8XX6 - chains B and S of the 7 polymer chains in the assembly; structure by electron microscopy, 2.99 A resolution.

# Chain B
Name: Guanine nucleotide-binding protein G(I)/G(S)/G(T) subunit beta-1
Source organism: Homo sapiens
UniProtKB: P62873 (GBB1_HUMAN); residue numbers follow UniProt; this construct covers 2-340
Amino-acid sequence (350 residues; numbered -9 to 340; the number before each row is that of its first residue; numbers below 1 keep their minus sign (Met-9 is residue -9)):
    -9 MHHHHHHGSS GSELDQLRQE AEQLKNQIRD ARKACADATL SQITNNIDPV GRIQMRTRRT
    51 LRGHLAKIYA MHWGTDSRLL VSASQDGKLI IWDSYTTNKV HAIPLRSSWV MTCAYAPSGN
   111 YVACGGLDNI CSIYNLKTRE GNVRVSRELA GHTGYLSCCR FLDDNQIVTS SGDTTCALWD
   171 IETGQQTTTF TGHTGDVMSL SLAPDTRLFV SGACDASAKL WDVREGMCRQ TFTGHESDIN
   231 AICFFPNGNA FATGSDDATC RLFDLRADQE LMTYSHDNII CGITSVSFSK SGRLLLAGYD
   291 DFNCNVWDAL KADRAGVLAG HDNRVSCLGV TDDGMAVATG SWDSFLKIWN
Disordered / not traced: -9 to 4
Sequence notes: initiating methionine (-9); expression tag (-8 to 1)
UniProt features mapped onto this chain:
  - modified residue: Ser2 (N-acetylserine), His266 (Phosphohistidine)
  - natural variant: Leu30 (L30F: In MRD42; uncertain significance), Arg52 (R52G: In MRD42), Gly64 (G64V: In MRD42), Asp76 (D76E: In MRD42; D76G: In MRD42), Gly77 (G77S: In MRD42), Lys78 (K78R: In MRD42), Ile80 (I80N: In MRD42; I80T: In MRD42), His91 (H91R: In MRD42; uncertain significance), Ala92 (A92T: In MRD42), Pro94 (P94S: In MRD42), Leu95 (L95P: In MRD42), Arg96 (R96L: In MRD42), 5 further natural variant entries in UniProt
Disulfide bonds: Cys103-Cys114

# Chain S
Name: Antibody fragment ScFv16
Source organism: Mus musculus
Notes: antibody fragment or engineered binder
Amino-acid sequence (248 residues; numbered 1 to 236 plus 14 insertion-coded residues; 2 numbers in that range are skipped by the numbering (no residue carries them; nothing is unmodelled there); the number before each row is that of its first residue; a row labelled like 121A-121N holds insertion residues (121A, then the next letters in order)):
     1 DVQLVESGGG LVQPGGSRKL SCSASGFAFS SFGMHWVRQA PEKGLEWVAY ISSGSGTIYY
    61 ADTVKGRFTI SRDDPKNTLF LQMTSLRSED TAMYYCVRSI YYYGSSPFDF WGQGTTLTVS
   121 S
121A-121N GGGGSGGGGSGGGG
   124 SDIVMTQATS SVPVTPGESV SISCRSSKSL LHSNGNTYLY WFLQRPGQSP QLLIYRMSNL
   184 ASGVPDRFSG SGSGTAFTLT ISRLEAEDVG VYYCMQHLEY PLTFGAGTKL ELK
Disordered / not traced: 121A-121N, 236
Disulfide bonds: Cys22-Cys96, Cys147-Cys217

# Interface between chain B and chain S
Residue-residue contacts - 12 pairs, chain B then chain S:
  Asp66(B) with Tyr103(S), hydrogen bond
  Arg68(B) with Tyr103(S)
  Leu69(B) with Tyr103(S), hydrophobic
  Val90(B) with Tyr102(S), hydrophobic
  Arg129(B) with Val2(S); Arg98(S); Asp109(S), salt bridge
  Glu130(B) with Gly26(S); Phe27(S); Ala28(S), hydrogen bond (backbone-backbone); Phe32(S)
  Gly131(B) with Phe32(S)
Also at the interface, not in a pair above, chain B (9 interface residues in all): His91, Asn132
Also at the interface, not in a pair above, chain S (12 interface residues in all): Ile100, Phe110, Ser185

# Overview
9 residues of chain B face 12 of chain S across their interface, with 2 hydrogen bonds and 1 salt bridge.
Polar contacts include Arg129(B)-Asp109(S), Asp66(B)-Tyr103(S) and Glu130(B)-Ala28(S).
Chain B is Guanine nucleotide-binding protein G(I)/G(S)/G(T) subunit beta-1 (Homo sapiens) and chain S is
Antibody fragment ScFv16 (Mus musculus); the structure, Structure of CXCR2 bound to CXCL8 (CXCR2-CXCL8-Go Full
map), was determined by electron microscopy together with 8XVU, 8XWA, 8XWF, 8XWM, 8XWN, 8XWS and 6 further
entries from the same study.
